Entry 2UXI (X-ray diffraction, 2.50 A resolution); this record covers chains A and B.

Chain A (and B):
Molecule: Hth-type transcriptional regulator ttgr
From: Pseudomonas putida
Notes: chain B of this document is another copy of the same molecule, construct and numbering; everything in this record applies to it too
Reference sequence: Q9AIU0 (TTGR_PSEPU); residues 1-210 here = UniProt positions 1-210
Sequence (210 residues; row label = number of the first residue in the row):
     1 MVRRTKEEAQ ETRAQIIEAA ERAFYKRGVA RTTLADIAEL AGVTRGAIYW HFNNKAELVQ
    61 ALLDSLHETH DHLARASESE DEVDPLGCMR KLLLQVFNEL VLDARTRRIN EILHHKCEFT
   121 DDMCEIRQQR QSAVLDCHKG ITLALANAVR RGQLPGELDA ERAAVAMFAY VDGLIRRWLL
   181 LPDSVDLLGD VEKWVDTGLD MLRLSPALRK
Not modelled in the structure: 1-4 (chain B: 1-5)
Residues lining bound ligands: TtgR (G50; 3-(4-hydroxyphenyl)-1-(2,4,6-trihydroxyphenyl)propan-1-one): Ala74, Ser77, Glu78, Met89, Leu92, Leu93, Val96, Asn110, Cys137, Gly140, Ile141, Ala144, Met167, Phe168, Val171, Ile175
What the authors report for this chain:
  - binding site for TtgR: Leu66, His67, Asn110, Leu113, His114, Arg130, Val134, Phe168, Arg176
  - mutagenesis - R176G ((1.09 +/- 0.06) x 105): decreased binding to TtgR
  - conformationally variable residues (side-chain flip): His67, Arg130, Phe168
  - specificity-determining residues: Arg176

Interface between chain A and chain B:
Residue-residue contacts (93):
  Lys26(A) with Asp121(B)
  Gly28(A) with Glu118(B)
  Val29(A) with Glu118(B), hydrogen bond (backbone-side chain)
  Ala30(A) with Glu118(B), hydrogen bond (backbone-side chain)
  Arg31(A) with Arg31(B); Thr120(B), hydrogen bond; Asp122(B), salt bridge
  His115(A) with Glu118(B); Phe119(B), hydrogen bond (backbone-backbone)
  Lys116(A) with Glu118(B); Phe119(B), hydrogen bond (side chain-backbone)
  Cys117(A) with Glu118(B)
  Glu118(A) with Arg27(B); Gly28(B); Val29(B), hydrogen bond (side chain-backbone); Ala30(B), hydrogen bond (side chain-backbone); His115(B); Lys116(B); Cys117(B), hydrogen bond (side chain-backbone); Glu118(B), hydrogen bond (side chain-backbone)
  Phe119(A) with His115(B), hydrogen bond (backbone-backbone); Lys116(B); Leu180(B), hydrophobic
  Thr120(A) with Arg27(B)
  Asp122(A) with Arg31(B), salt bridge
  Arg127(A) with Glu111(B), salt bridge; His115(B); Leu179(B), hydrogen bond (side chain-backbone); Leu180(B), hydrogen bond (side chain-backbone)
  Arg130(A) with Leu180(B)
  Gln131(A) with Leu180(B), hydrogen bond (side chain-backbone); Leu181(B)
  Val134(A) with Leu180(B), hydrophobic
  Leu135(A) with Leu181(B), hydrophobic
  His138(A) with Arg177(B), hydrogen bond
  Arg162(A) with Lys193(B); Trp194(B)
  Val165(A) with Val185(B), hydrophobic; Trp194(B), hydrophobic
  Ala166(A) with Tyr170(B)
  Phe168(A) with Arg177(B)
  Ala169(A) with Ala169(B); Tyr170(B); Gly173(B); Leu174(B)
  Tyr170(A) with Ala166(B); Ala169(B); Tyr170(B), hydrophobic
  Asp172(A) with Arg176(B), salt bridge
  Gly173(A) with Ala169(B); Arg176(B)
  Leu174(A) with Val165(B), hydrophobic; Ala169(B)
  Arg176(A) with His114(B), hydrogen bond (side chain-backbone); Arg176(B)
  Arg177(A) with Val134(B); His138(B), hydrogen bond; Val165(B); Phe168(B)
  Leu179(A) with Arg127(B), hydrogen bond (backbone-side chain)
  Leu180(A) with Phe119(B), hydrophobic; Arg127(B), hydrogen bond (backbone-side chain); Gln131(B), hydrogen bond (backbone-side chain); Val134(B), hydrophobic
  Leu181(A) with Gln131(B); Val134(B), hydrophobic; Leu135(B), hydrophobic
  Val185(A) with Val165(B), hydrophobic
  Lys193(A) with Arg162(B); Ala207(B)
  Trp194(A) with Arg162(B); Val165(B), hydrophobic
  Asp196(A) with Ala207(B)
  Thr197(A) with Met201(B); Ser205(B); Ala207(B); Leu208(B)
  Asp200(A) with Ser205(B), hydrogen bond; Pro206(B); Ala207(B), hydrogen bond (side chain-backbone)
  Met201(A) with Thr197(B); Met201(B), hydrophobic
  Leu204(A) with Leu204(B); Pro206(B)
  Ser205(A) with Thr197(B); Asp200(B), hydrogen bond
  Pro206(A) with Asp200(B); Arg203(B); Leu204(B)
  Ala207(A) with Lys193(B); Thr197(B); Asp200(B), hydrogen bond (backbone-side chain)
  Leu208(A) with Thr197(B)
Also at the interface, not in a pair above, chain A (50 interface residues in all): Arg27, Glu111, His114, Asp121, Ser184, Arg203
Also at the interface, not in a pair above, chain B (51 interface residues in all): Lys26, Leu113, Arg130, Asp172, Ser184, Asp196

In short:
50 residues of chain A and 51 residues of chain B are in contact; the contacts include 23 hydrogen bonds and 4
salt bridges. Among the polar pairs are Arg31(A)-Asp122(B), Arg127(A)-Glu111(B) and Asp172(A)-Arg176(B). From
the paper: a binding site for TtgR at Leu66(A), His67(A) and Asn110(A) among others; R176G of chain A reduces
binding to TtgR.
Chain A and chain B are both Hth-type transcriptional regulator ttgr (Pseudomonas putida); the structure,
Phloretin in complex with TtgR, was determined by X-ray diffraction (same publication as 2UXH, 2UXO, 2UXP and
2UXU).
